PDB entry 6GJB | X-ray diffraction, 1.82 A resolution | chain A

# Chain A
Name: Mitogen-activated protein kinase 1
Source organism: Homo sapiens
Notes: EC 2.7.11.24
UniProtKB: P28482 (MK01_HUMAN); numbering as in UniProt (aligned over 1-360)
Chain sequence (368 residues; numbered -7 to 360; the number before each row is that of its first residue; numbers below 1 keep their minus sign (Met-7 is residue -7)):
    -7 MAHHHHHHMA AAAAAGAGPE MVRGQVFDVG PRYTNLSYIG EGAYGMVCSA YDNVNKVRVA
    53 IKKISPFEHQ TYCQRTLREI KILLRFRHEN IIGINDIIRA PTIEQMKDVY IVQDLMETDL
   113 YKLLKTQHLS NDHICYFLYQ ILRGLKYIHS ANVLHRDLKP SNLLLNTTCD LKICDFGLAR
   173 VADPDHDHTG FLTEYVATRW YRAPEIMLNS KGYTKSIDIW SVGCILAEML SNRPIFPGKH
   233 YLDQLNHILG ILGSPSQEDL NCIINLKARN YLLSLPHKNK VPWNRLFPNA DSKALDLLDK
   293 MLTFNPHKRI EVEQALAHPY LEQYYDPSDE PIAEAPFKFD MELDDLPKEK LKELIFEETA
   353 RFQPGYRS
Unresolved in the structure: -7 to 7, 332-333, 358-360
Modified residues: Cys161 (s,S-(2-hydroxyethyl)thiocysteine; CME)
Construct notes: initiating methionine (-7); expression tag (-6 to 0)
Small-molecule neighbours: F0H ([(1R,4Z)-cyclooct-4-en-1-yl] N-[4-[4-[[4-[1-[(1S)-1-(4-chloranyl-3-fluoranyl-phenyl)-2-oxidanyl-ethyl]-2-oxidanylidene-pyridin-4-yl]pyrimidin-2-yl]amino]pyridin-2-yl]but-3-ynyl]carbamate): Ile31, Glu33, Gly34, Tyr36, Gly37, Met38, Val39, Ala52, Lys54, Glu71, Ile84, Gln105, Asp106, Leu107, Met108, Glu109, Thr110, Asp111, Lys114, Ser153, Asn154, Leu156, Cys166, Asp167
Swiss-Prot annotation at these positions:
  - DNA-binding region: Lys259 to Arg277
  - motif: Thr185 to Tyr187 (TXY), Asp318 to Glu322 (Cytoplasmic retention motif), Ala327 to Met333 (Nuclear translocation motif)
  - active site: Asp149 (Proton acceptor)
  - binding site (ATP): Ile31 to Val39, Lys54
  - modified residue: Ala2 (N-acetylalanine), Ser29 (Phosphoserine), Thr185 (Phosphothreonine), Tyr187 (Phosphotyrosine), Thr190 (Phosphothreonine), Ser246 (Phosphoserine), Ser248 (Phosphoserine), Ser284 (Phosphoserine)
  - natural variant: Ile74 (I74N: In NS13), His80 (H80Y: In NS13), Ala174 (A174V: In NS13), Asp318 (D318G: In NS13; D318N: In NS13), Glu322 (E322Q: In NS13), Pro323 (P323R: In NS13)
  - mutagenesis: Lys54 (K54R: Does not inhibit interaction with MAP2K1), Pro176 to Asp179 (Inhibits homodimerization and interaction with TPR), Thr185 (T185A: Inhibits interaction with TPR; when associated with A-187), Tyr187 (Y187A: Inhibits interaction with TPR; when associated with A-185), Leu234 (L234A: Inhibits interaction with TPR), Asp318 (D318A: Loss of dephosphorylation by PTPRJ; D318N: Inhibits interaction with MAP2K1 but not with TPR; when associated with N-321), Asp321 (D321N: Inhibits interaction with MAP2K1 but not with TPR; when associated with N-318)
Reported in the primary citation:
  - binding site for F0H: Lys114 (proposed by the authors, not directly observed)

# Overview
Ligands of chain A: compound F0H. UniProt lists active-site residue Asp149, 10 ATP-binding residues and 10
mutagenesis sites. The paper reports a binding site for F0H at Lys114.
Chain A is Mitogen-activated protein kinase 1 (Homo sapiens); the structure, Erk2 signalling protein, was
determined by X-ray diffraction, deposited together with 6GJD.
